Entry 8T1L (electron microscopy, 4.83 A resolution (low resolution: residue-level contacts below are approximate; hydrogen-bond / salt-bridge calls are withheld)); this record covers chains K and T of the 26 polymer chains in the assembly.

== Chain K ==
Protein: Mediator of RNA polymerase II transcription subunit 16
Source organism: Mus musculus
UniProtKB: Q6PGF3 (MED16_MOUSE); residues 1-828 here = UniProt positions 1-828
Amino-acid sequence (828 residues; each row starts with the number of its first residue):
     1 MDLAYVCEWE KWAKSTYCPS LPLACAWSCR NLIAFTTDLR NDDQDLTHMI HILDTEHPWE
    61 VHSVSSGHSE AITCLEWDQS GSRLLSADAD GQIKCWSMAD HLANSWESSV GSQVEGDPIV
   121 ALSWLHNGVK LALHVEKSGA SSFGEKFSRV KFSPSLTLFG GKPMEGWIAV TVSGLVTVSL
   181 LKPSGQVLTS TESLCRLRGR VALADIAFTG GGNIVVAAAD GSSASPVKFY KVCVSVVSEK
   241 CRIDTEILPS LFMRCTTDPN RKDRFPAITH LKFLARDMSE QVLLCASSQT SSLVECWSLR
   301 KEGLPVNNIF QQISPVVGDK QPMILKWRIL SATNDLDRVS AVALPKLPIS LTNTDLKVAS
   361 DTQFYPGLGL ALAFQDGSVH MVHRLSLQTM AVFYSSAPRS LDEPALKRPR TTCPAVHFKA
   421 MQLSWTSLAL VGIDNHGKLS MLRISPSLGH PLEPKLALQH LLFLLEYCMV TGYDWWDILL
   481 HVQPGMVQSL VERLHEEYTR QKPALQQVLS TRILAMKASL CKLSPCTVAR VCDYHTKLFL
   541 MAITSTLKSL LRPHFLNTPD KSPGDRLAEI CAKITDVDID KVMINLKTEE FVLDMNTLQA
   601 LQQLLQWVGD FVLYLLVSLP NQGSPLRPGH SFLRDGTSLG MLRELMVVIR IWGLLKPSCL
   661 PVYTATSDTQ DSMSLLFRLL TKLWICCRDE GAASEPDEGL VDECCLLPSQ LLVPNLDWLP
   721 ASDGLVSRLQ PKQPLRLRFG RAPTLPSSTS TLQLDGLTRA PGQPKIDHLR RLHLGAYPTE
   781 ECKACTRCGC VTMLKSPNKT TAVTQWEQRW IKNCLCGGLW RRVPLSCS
Disordered / not traced: 1-2, 41-46, 159-161, 285, 287-289, 313-320, 345-353, 396-418, 525-529, 669-670, 695-719, 763-771

== Chain T ==
Protein: Mediator of RNA polymerase II transcription subunit 25
Source organism: Mus musculus
UniProtKB: Q8VCB2 (MED25_MOUSE); numbering as in UniProt (aligned over 1-745)
Amino-acid sequence (745 residues; each row starts with the number of its first residue):
     1 MVPGSEGPAR AGGLVADVVF VIEGTANLGP YFEELRKHYL LPAIEYFNGG PPAETDFGGD
    61 YGGTQYSLVV FNTVDCAPES YVQCHAPTSS AYEFVTWLDG IKFMGGGGES CSLIAEGLST
   121 ALQLFDDFKK MREQIGQTHR VCLLICNSPP YLLPAVESTT YSGCTTESLV QKIGERGIHF
   181 SIVSPRKLPA LRLLFEKAAP PALLEPLQQP ADVSQDPRHM VLVRGLVLPV GGSSTSGSLQ
   241 TKQAVPLPPA PASAATLSAA PPQALPPVPP QYQVPGNLSA AQVAAQNAVE AAKSQKAGLG
   301 PRFSPINPLQ QAAPGVGPPF SQAPAPPLAP VPPGAPKPPP ASQPSLVSTV APGPVLAAPA
   361 QPGAPSLAGT VTPGGVNGPS AAQLGGPALG GQQSVSNKLL AWSGVLEWQE KPKPASVDAN
   421 TKLTRSLPCQ VYVNHGENLK TEQWPQKLIM QLIPQQLLTT LGPLFRNSRM VQFHFTNKDL
   481 ESLKGLYRIM GNGFAGCVHF PHTAPCEVRV LMLLYSSKKK IFMGLIPYDQ SGFVNGIRQV
   541 ITNHKQVQQQ KLEQQRGMGA QQAPPVLGPI LEEQARPPQN LLQLRAPQPQ PQGAVGASAA
   601 TGQPQPQGAT QAPTGAPQGP PGAAPGPPPS GPILRPQNPG ANPQLRSLLL NPAPPQTGVP
   661 PPQASLHHLQ PPGAPTLLPP HQSMGQPQLG PQLLHPPPAQ SWPTQLPQRA PLPGQMLLSG
   721 GPRGPVPQPG LQPSVMEDDI LMDLI
Disordered / not traced: 1-14, 53-55, 135-136, 217-745
UniProt features mapped onto this chain:
  - motif: Leu-645 to Leu-649 (LXXLL motif)
  - modified residue: Arg-723 (Asymmetric dimethylarginine)

== How chain K and chain T interact ==
Pairs across the interface - 36 pairs, chain K then chain T:
  Asp-78(K) / Glu-79(T)
  Gln-79(K) / Glu-79(T)
  Arg-149(K) / Glu-157(T)
  Lys-162(K) / Cys-84(T)
  Pro-163(K) / Val-82(T)
  Ser-184(K) / His-85(T)
  Thr-471(K) / Pro-78(T)
  Gly-472(K) / Pro-78(T)
  Leu-505(K) / Leu-153(T)
  Leu-505(K) / Pro-154(T)
  Gln-507(K) / Cys-111(T)
  Val-508(K) / Val-74(T)
  Arg-512(K) / Asp-75(T)
  Thr-546(K) / Gly-108(T)
  Ser-549(K) / Glu-109(T)
  Ser-549(K) / Ser-110(T)
  Leu-550(K) / Ser-110(T)
  Pro-553(K) / Ser-110(T)
  Pro-553(K) / Lys-187(T)
  His-554(K) / Tyr-31(T)
  Phe-555(K) / Lys-187(T)
  Leu-556(K) / Tyr-31(T)
  Leu-556(K) / Arg-186(T)
  Asn-557(K) / Arg-186(T)
  Thr-558(K) / Arg-186(T)
  Pro-559(K) / Leu-188(T)
  Thr-804(K) / Pro-30(T)
  Gln-808(K) / Met-104(T)
  Arg-809(K) / Ala-26(T)
  Arg-809(K) / Asn-27(T)
  Arg-809(K) / Gly-106(T)
  Arg-809(K) / Gly-107(T)
  Trp-810(K) / Gly-108(T)
  Ile-811(K) / Met-104(T)
  Ile-811(K) / Gly-105(T)
  Asn-813(K) / Cys-76(T)
Also at the interface, not in a pair above, chain K (32 interface residues in all): Leu-125, Tyr-473, Ala-504, Lys-812
Also at the interface, not in a pair above, chain T (29 interface residues in all): Gln-123, Tyr-151, Ser-158

== Summary ==
32 residues of chain K and 29 residues of chain T are in contact.
Chain K is Mediator of RNA polymerase II transcription subunit 16 and chain T is Mediator of RNA polymerase II
transcription subunit 25, both from Mus musculus; the structure, Atomic model of the mammalian mouse Mediator
complex with CKM module, was determined by electron microscopy, deposited together with 8T9D and 8T1I.
